Entry 3EOS (X-ray diffraction, 1.78 A resolution); this record covers chain A.

== Chain A ==
Protein: Queuine tRNA-ribosyltransferase
From: Zymomonas mobilis
Notes: EC 2.4.2.29
UniProt: P28720 (TGT_ZYMMO); numbering as in UniProt (aligned over 1-386)
Chain sequence (386 residues; row label = number of the first residue in the row):
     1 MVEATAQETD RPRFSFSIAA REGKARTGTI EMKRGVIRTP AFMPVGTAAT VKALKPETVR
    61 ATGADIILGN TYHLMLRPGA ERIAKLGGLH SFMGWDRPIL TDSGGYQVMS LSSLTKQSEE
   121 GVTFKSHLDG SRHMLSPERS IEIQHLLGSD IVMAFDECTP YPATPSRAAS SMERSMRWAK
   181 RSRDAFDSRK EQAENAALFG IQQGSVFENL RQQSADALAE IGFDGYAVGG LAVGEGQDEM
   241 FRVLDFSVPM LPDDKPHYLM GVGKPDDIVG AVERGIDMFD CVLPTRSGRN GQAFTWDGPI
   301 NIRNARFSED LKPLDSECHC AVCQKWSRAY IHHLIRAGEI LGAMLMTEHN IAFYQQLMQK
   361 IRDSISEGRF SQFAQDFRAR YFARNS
Not modelled in the structure: 1-10, 112-115, 125-132, 285-289, 384-386
Metal / ion sites: Zn2+: C318, C320, C323, H349
Residues lining bound ligands: PK2 (6-amino-4-{2-[(cyclohexylmethyl)amino]ethyl}-2-(methylamino)-1,7-dihydro-8H-imidazo[4,5-g]quinazolin-8-one): V45, G46, L68, G69, N70, D102, S103, Y106, Q107, D156, C158, I201, Q203, G229, G230, L231, A232, V233, Y258, M260, G261, D280, V282
UniProt features mapped onto this chain:
  - region (RNA binding): G261 to D267, T285 to R289
  - active site: D102 (Proton acceptor), D280 (Nucleophile)
  - binding site (substrate): D102 to Y106, D156, Q203, G230
  - binding site (Zn(2+)): C318, C320, C323, H349
  - mutagenesis: S103 (S103A: Strongly reduces activity), D156 (D156A: Abolishes catalytic activity), D280 (D280N: Abolishes catalytic activity)

== Summary ==
Ligands of chain A: compound PK2. The Zn2+ site is built by C318, C320, C323 and H349. Curated annotation
(UniProt) lists active-site residues D102 and D280, 8 substrate-binding residues, 4 Zn2+-binding residues and
3 mutagenesis sites.
Chain A is Queuine tRNA-ribosyltransferase (Zymomonas mobilis); the structure, tRNA-guanine transglycosylase
in complex with
6-amino-4-{2-[(cyclohexylmethyl)amino]ethyl}-2-(methylamino)-1,7-dihydro-8H-imidazo[4,5-g]quinazolin-8-one,
was determined by X-ray diffraction, deposited together with 3GC4, 3GC5, 3GE7 and 3EOU.
